PDB entry 4ND8 | X-ray diffraction, 2.00 A resolution | chains A and D of the 4 polymer chains in the assembly

[Chain A]
Protein: Nitrogenase molybdenum-iron protein alpha chain
Organism: Azotobacter vinelandii
Notes: EC 1.18.6.1
UniProtKB: P07328 (NIFD_AZOVI); residue numbers follow UniProt; this construct covers 1-492
Chain sequence (492 residues; numbered 1 to 492; the number before each row is that of its first residue):
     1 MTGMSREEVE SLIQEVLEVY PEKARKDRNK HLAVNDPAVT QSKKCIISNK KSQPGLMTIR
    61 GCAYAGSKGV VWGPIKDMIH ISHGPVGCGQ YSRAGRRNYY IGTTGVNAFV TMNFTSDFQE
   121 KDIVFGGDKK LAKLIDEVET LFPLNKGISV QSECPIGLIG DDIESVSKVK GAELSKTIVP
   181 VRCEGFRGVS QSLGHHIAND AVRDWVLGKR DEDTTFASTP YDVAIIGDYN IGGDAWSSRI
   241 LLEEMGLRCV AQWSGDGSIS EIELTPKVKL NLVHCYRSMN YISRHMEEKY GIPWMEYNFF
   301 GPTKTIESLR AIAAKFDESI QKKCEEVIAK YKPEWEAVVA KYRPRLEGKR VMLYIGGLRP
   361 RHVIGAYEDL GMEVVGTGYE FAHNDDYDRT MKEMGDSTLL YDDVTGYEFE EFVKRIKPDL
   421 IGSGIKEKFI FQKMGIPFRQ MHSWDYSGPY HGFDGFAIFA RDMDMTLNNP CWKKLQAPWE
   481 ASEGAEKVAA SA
Not modelled in the structure: 1-3, 481-492
Metal / ion sites: fe(8)-S(7) cluster, oxidized Fe: Cys62, Cys88, Cys154 (shared with 4 residues of chain B); Fe ion near Cys275 (its only coordinating residue here)
Small-molecule neighbours:
  - fe(8)-S(7) cluster, oxidized (1CL): Cys62, Tyr64, Pro85, Val86, Gly87, Cys88, Tyr91, Glu153, Cys154, Gly185
  - 3-hydroxy-3-carboxy-adipic acid (HCA): Ala65, Gly95, Arg96, Gln191, Gly424, Ile425, Lys426, Gln440, His442
  - ICS (iron-sulfur-molybdenum cluster with interstitial carbon): Val70, Arg96, His195, Tyr229, Ile231, Cys275, Ser278, Ile355, Gly356, Gly357, Leu358, Arg359, Pro360, Glu380, Phe381, Met441, His442
UniProt features mapped onto this chain:
  - binding site ([8Fe-7S] cluster): Cys62, Cys88, Cys154
  - binding site ([7Fe-Mo-9S-C-homocitryl] cluster): Cys275, His442
  - mutagenesis: His195 (H195Q: No nitrogenase activity)

[Chain D]
Protein: Nitrogenase molybdenum-iron protein beta chain
Organism: Azotobacter vinelandii
Notes: EC 1.18.6.1
UniProtKB: P07329 (NIFK_AZOVI); numbering as in UniProt (aligned over 1-523)
Chain sequence (523 residues; each row starts with the number of its first residue):
     1 MSQQVDKIKA SYPLFLDQDY KDMLAKKRDG FEEKYPQDKI DEVFQWTTTK EYQELNFQRE
    61 ALTVNPAKAC QPLGAVLCAL GFEKTMPYVH GSQGCVAYFR SYFNRHFREP VSCVSDSMTE
   121 DAAVFGGQQN MKDGLQNCKA TYKPDMIAVS TTCMAEVIGD DLNAFINNSK KEGFIPDEFP
   181 VPFAHTPSFV GSHVTGWDNM FEGIARYFTL KSMDDKVVGS NKKINIVPGF ETYLGNFRVI
   241 KRMLSEMGVG YSLLSDPEEV LDTPADGQFR MYAGGTTQEE MKDAPNALNT VLLQPWHLEK
   301 TKKFVEGTWK HEVPKLNIPM GLDWTDEFLM KVSEISGQPI PASLTKERGR LVDMMTDSHT
   361 WLHGKRFALW GDPDFVMGLV KFLLELGCEP VHILCHNGNK RWKKAVDAIL AASPYGKNAT
   421 VYIGKDLWHL RSLVFTDKPD FMIGNSYGKF IQRDTLHKGK EFEVPLIRIG FPIFDRHHLH
   481 RSTTLGYEGA MQILTTLVNS ILERLDEETR GMQATDYNHD LVR
Not modelled in the structure: 1
Metal / ion sites: fe(8)-S(7) cluster, oxidized Fe: Cys70, Cys95, Cys153, Ser188 (shared with 3 residues of chain C); Fe ion site 1: Arg108 (shared with 2 residues of chain B); Fe ion site 2: Asp353, Asp357 (shared with 1 residue of chain B)
Small-molecule neighbours: fe(8)-S(7) cluster, oxidized (1CL): Cys70, Pro72, Ser92, Gly94, Cys95, Tyr98, Phe99, Thr152, Cys153, Ser188
UniProt features mapped onto this chain:
  - binding site ([8Fe-7S] cluster): Cys70, Cys95, Cys153, Ser188

[Interface between chain A and chain D]
Pairs across the interface (51):
  Arg93(A) with Leu521(D)
  Ala94(A) with Leu521(D), hydrophobic
  Arg97(A) with Asn518(D); Asp520(D), salt bridge
  Tyr99(A) with Tyr517(D); Asn518(D), hydrogen bond; Asp520(D), hydrogen bond
  Tyr100(A) with Tyr517(D)
  Ile101(A) with Gln513(D)
  Gly102(A) with Gln513(D)
  Thr103(A) with Met512(D); Gln513(D), hydrogen bond
  Thr104(A) with Met512(D)
  Phe429(A) with Asp357(D)
  Gln432(A) with Thr356(D), hydrogen bond; Asp357(D), hydrogen bond
  Lys433(A) with Asp353(D), salt bridge
  Arg439(A) with Thr360(D)
  Tyr446(A) with Trp361(D), hydrophobic; Val522(D); Arg523(D)
  Met465(A) with Thr360(D); His363(D)
  Thr466(A) with His359(D), hydrogen bond; Thr360(D)
  Asn469(A) with His359(D); His363(D)
  Pro470(A) with Leu384(D); Glu385(D); Gly387(D); Tyr415(D)
  Cys471(A) with Thr356(D)
  Trp472(A) with Thr356(D)
  Lys474(A) with Leu322(D); Asp323(D), salt bridge; Arg348(D), hydrogen bond (backbone-side chain); Val352(D); Glu385(D), salt bridge
  Leu475(A) with Arg348(D); Val352(D), hydrophobic
  Gln476(A) with Arg348(D)
  Ala477(A) with Arg348(D)
  Pro478(A) with Asp326(D); Met330(D), hydrophobic; Arg348(D)
  Trp479(A) with Asp326(D); Met330(D), hydrophobic; Ile340(D), hydrophobic; Thr345(D), hydrogen bond; Arg348(D); Tyr487(D)
Interface residues without a listed pair, chain A (32 interface residues in all): Asn107, Trp236, Lys428, Asp445, Asn468, Glu480
Interface residues without a listed pair, chain D (32 interface residues in all): Leu329, Met355, Lys381, Asp516

[In short]
The chain A/chain D interface involves 32 residues from each chain; the contacts include 8 hydrogen bonds and
4 salt bridges. Among the polar pairs are Arg97(A)-Asp520(D), Lys433(A)-Asp353(D) and Lys474(A)-Asp323(D).
Bound to chain A: 3-hydroxy-3-carboxy-adipic acid, compound ICS and fe(8)-S(7) cluster, oxidized.
Chain A is Nitrogenase molybdenum-iron protein alpha chain and chain D is Nitrogenase molybdenum-iron protein
beta chain, both from Azotobacter vinelandii; the structure, Av Nitrogenase MoFe Protein High pH Form, was
determined by X-ray diffraction.
